PDB entry 1RQA | X-ray diffraction, 2.11 A resolution | chains A and D of the 4 polymer chains in the assembly

== Chain A ==
Molecule: Hemoglobin alpha chain
From: Homo sapiens
Reference sequence: P69905 (HBA_HUMAN); numbering as in UniProt (aligned over 1-141)
Sequence (141 residues; row label = number of the first residue in the row):
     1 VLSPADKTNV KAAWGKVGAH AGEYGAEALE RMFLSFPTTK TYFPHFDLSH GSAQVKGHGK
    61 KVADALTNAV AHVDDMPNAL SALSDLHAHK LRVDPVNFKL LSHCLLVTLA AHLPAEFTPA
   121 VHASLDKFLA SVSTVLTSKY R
Swiss-Prot annotation at these positions:
  - site: Lys61 (Not glycated)
  - natural variant: Asp6 (A6D: In J-Toronto; this construct carries the variant), Ala13 (A13D: In J-Paris 1/J-Aljezur), Glu27 (A27E: In Shenyang; this construct carries the variant), Lys61 (K61N: In Zambia; deletion: In Clinic), Asp64 (A64D: In Pontoise; this construct carries the variant), Asp75 (D75A: In Lille; D75G: In Chapel Hill; D75N: In G-Pest), Ala111 (A111D: In Petah Tikva)
Bound ions: heme Fe: His87 (together with nitric oxide)
Small-molecule neighbours: heme / nitric oxide: Leu29, Met32, Thr39, Tyr42, Phe43, His45, Phe46, His58, Lys61, Val62, Ala65, Leu66, Leu83, Leu86, His87, Leu91, Val93, Asn97, Phe98, Leu101, Val132, Leu136

== Chain D ==
Molecule: Hemoglobin beta chain
From: Homo sapiens
Reference sequence: P68871 (HBB_HUMAN); residue numbers follow UniProt; this construct covers 1-146
Sequence (146 residues; row label = number of the first residue in the row):
     1 MHLTPEEKSA VTALWGKVNV DEVGGEALGR LLVVYPETQR FFESFGDLST PDAVMGNPKV
    61 KAHGKKVLGA FSDGLAHLDN LKGTFATLSE LHCDKLHVDP ENFRLLGNVL VCVLAHHFGK
   121 EFTPPVQAAY QKVVAGVANA LAHKYH
Sequence notes: engineered mutation Met1 (Val in P68871), Glu37 (Trp in P68871)
Swiss-Prot annotation at these positions:
  - natural variant: Leu3 (H3L: In Graz; this construct carries the variant), Glu7 (E7A: In G-Makassar; E7K: In Hb C; E7Q: In Machida; E7V: In SKCA), Lys8 (E8K: In G-Siriraj; this construct carries the variant), Val11 (A11V: In Iraq-Halabja; this construct carries the variant), Gly16 (W16G: In Randwick; this construct carries the variant), Val23 (E23V: In D-Granada; this construct carries the variant), Gly24 (V24G: In Miyashiro; this construct carries the variant), Gly25 (G25D: In Moscva; G25R: In Riverdale-Bronx; G25V: In Savannah), Leu32 (L32P: In Yokohama), Val33 (L33V: In Muscat; this construct carries the variant), Arg40 (Q40R: In Tianshui; this construct carries the variant), Phe42 (F42Y: In Mequon; deletion: In Bruxelles), 11 further natural variant entries in UniProt
Bound ions: heme Fe: His92 (together with nitric oxide)
Small-molecule neighbours: heme / nitric oxide: Leu28, Leu31, Thr38, Phe41, Phe42, Ser44, Phe45, His63, Lys66, Val67, Ala70, Phe85, Leu88, Leu91, His92, Leu96, Val98, Asn102, Phe103, Leu106, Val137, Leu141

== How chain A and chain D interact ==
Pairs across the interface - 15 pairs, chain A then chain D:
  Pro37(A) - His146(D)
  Thr38(A) - Pro100(D)
  Lys40(A) - His146(D)  hydrogen bond (side chain-backbone)
  Thr41(A) - His97(D)
  Thr41(A) - Asp99(D)
  Thr41(A) - Tyr145(D)
  Tyr42(A) - Asp99(D)  hydrogen bond
  Pro44(A) - His97(D)
  Leu91(A) - Arg40(D)
  Arg92(A) - Glu37(D)
  Arg92(A) - Arg40(D)
  Asp94(A) - Asp99(D)
  Asp94(A) - Glu101(D)
  Val96(A) - Glu101(D)
  Asn97(A) - Asp99(D)
Other interface residues (no listed pair), chain A (12 interface residues in all): Tyr140
Other interface residues (no listed pair), chain D (10 interface residues in all): Glu43, Val98

== Summary ==
The interface between chain A and chain D involves 12 residues on one side and 10 on the other; the contacts
include 2 hydrogen bonds. Polar contacts include Lys40(A)-His146(D) and Tyr42(A)-Asp99(D). Chain A binds heme
/ nitric oxide. Chain D binds heme / nitric oxide.
Here chain A is Hemoglobin alpha chain and chain D is Hemoglobin beta chain, both from Homo sapiens. Entry
1RQA (Crystallographic Analysis of the Interaction of Nitric Oxide with Quaternary-T Human Hemoglobin. Beta
W73E hemoglobin exposed ...) was determined by X-ray diffraction (same publication as 1RPS, 1RQ3 and 1RQ4).
